Entry 3RRG (X-ray diffraction, 2.30 A resolution); this record covers chains A and B of the 3 polymer chains in the assembly.

Chain A:
Molecule: DNA polymerase I, thermostable
Source organism: Thermus aquaticus
Notes: EC 2.7.7.7; fragment: klenow fragment
UniProt: P19821 (DPO1_THEAQ); numbering as in UniProt (aligned over 293-832)
Sequence (540 residues; each row starts with the number of its first residue):
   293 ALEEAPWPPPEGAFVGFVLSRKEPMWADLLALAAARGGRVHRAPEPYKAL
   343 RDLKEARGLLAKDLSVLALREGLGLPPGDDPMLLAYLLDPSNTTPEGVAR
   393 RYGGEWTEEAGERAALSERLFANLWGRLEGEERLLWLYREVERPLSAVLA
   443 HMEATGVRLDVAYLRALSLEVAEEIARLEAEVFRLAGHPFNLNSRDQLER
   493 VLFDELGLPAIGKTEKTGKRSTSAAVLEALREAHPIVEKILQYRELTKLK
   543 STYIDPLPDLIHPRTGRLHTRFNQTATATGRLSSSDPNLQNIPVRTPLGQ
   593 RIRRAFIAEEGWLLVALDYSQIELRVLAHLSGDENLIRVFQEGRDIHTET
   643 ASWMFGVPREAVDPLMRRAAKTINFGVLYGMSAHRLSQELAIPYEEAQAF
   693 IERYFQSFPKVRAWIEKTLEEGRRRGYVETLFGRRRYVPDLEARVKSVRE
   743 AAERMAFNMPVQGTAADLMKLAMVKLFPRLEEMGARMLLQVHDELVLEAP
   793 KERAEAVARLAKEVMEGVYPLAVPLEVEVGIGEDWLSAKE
Disordered / not traced: 293, 653-656
Bound ions: Na+ near Asp-372 (its only coordinating residue here)
Ligand contacts: 2'-3'-dideoxyguanosine-5'-triphosphate (DG3): Arg-587, Gln-613, His-639, Arg-659, Arg-660, Lys-663, Phe-667, Tyr-671, Asp-785
From the paper describing this entry:
  - binding site for 2'-3'-dideoxyguanosine-5'-triphosphate: Arg-587, Tyr-671
  - specificity-determining residues: Tyr-671
  - mutagenesis - Y671W: unchanged catalytic activity on dNIMP

Chain B:
Molecule: 12-nt DNA strand
Notes: fragment: DNA primer
Sequence (12 nucleotides; numbered 101 to 112; the number before each row is that of its first residue):
   101 GACCACGGCGCX
Modified / non-standard residues: DDG (2',3'-dideoxy-guanosine-5'-monophosphate) at position 112

How chain A and chain B interact:
Contacting residue pairs (39; chain A residue first):
  Arg-487(A) / DG107(B)  phosphate contact
  Arg-487(A) / DG108(B)  salt bridge to the phosphate
  Thr-506(A) / DG107(B)  hydrogen bond to the phosphate
  Thr-506(A) / DG108(B)  phosphate contact
  Glu-507(A) / DG107(B)  phosphate contact
  Lys-508(A) / DC106(B)  phosphate contact
  Lys-508(A) / DG107(B)  hydrogen bond to the phosphate
  Thr-509(A) / DC106(B)  phosphate contact
  Thr-509(A) / DG107(B)  hydrogen bond to the phosphate
  Ser-513(A) / DG108(B)  hydrogen bond to the phosphate
  Thr-514(A) / DG108(B)  hydrogen bond to the phosphate
  Ser-515(A) / DG108(B)  phosphate contact
  Ser-515(A) / DC109(B)  phosphate contact
  Ala-516(A) / DC109(B)  hydrogen bond to the phosphate
  Arg-536(A) / DG108(B)  hydrogen bond to the phosphate
  Arg-536(A) / DC109(B)  salt bridge to the phosphate
  Lys-540(A) / DG108(B)  base contact
  Lys-540(A) / DC109(B)  hydrogen bond to the base
  Lys-540(A) / DG110(B)  sugar contact
  Leu-541(A) / DG110(B)  sugar contact
  Tyr-545(A) / DG110(B)  hydrogen bond to the sugar
  Arg-573(A) / DDG_112(B)  base contact
  Gln-582(A) / DC111(B)  sugar contact
  Asn-583(A) / DG110(B)  hydrogen bond to the base
  Asn-583(A) / DC111(B)  sugar contact
  Ile-584(A) / DC111(B)  sugar contact
  Pro-585(A) / DG110(B)  phosphate contact
  Pro-585(A) / DC111(B)  phosphate contact
  Val-586(A) / DC111(B)  hydrogen bond to the phosphate
  Val-586(A) / DDG_112(B)  phosphate contact
  Arg-587(A) / DC111(B)  salt bridge to the phosphate
  Arg-587(A) / DDG_112(B)  salt bridge to the phosphate
  Arg-595(A) / DC111(B)  phosphate contact
  Tyr-671(A) / DDG_112(B)  base contact
  Gln-754(A) / DDG_112(B)  base contact
  Val-783(A) / DDG_112(B)  sugar contact
  His-784(A) / DDG_112(B)  sugar contact
  Asp-785(A) / DDG_112(B)  sugar contact
  Glu-786(A) / DDG_112(B)  sugar contact
Other interface residues (no listed pair), chain A (29 interface residues in all): Gly-510, Asn-580

Overview:
29 residues of chain A face 7 of chain B across their interface; the contacts include 11 hydrogen bonds and 4
salt bridges. Polar pairs include Lys-540(A)/DC109(B), Asn-583(A)/DG110(B) and Tyr-545(A)/DG110(B). Chain A
binds 2'-3'-dideoxyguanosine-5'-triphosphate. The paper reports a binding site for
2'-3'-dideoxyguanosine-5'-triphosphate at Arg-587(A) and Tyr-671(A); Y671W of chain A leaves catalytic
activity on dNIMP unchanged.
Here chain A is DNA polymerase I, thermostable (Thermus aquaticus) and chain B is a 12-nt DNA strand. Entry
3RRG (Ternary Structure of the large fragment of Taq DNA polymerase bound to an abasic site and ...) was
determined by X-ray diffraction, deposited together with 3RR7, 3RR8, 3RRH and 3T3F.
